PDB entry 9FB0 | electron microscopy, 3.00 A resolution | chains A and F of the 7 polymer chains in the assembly

[Chain A (and F)]
Protein: Large T antigen
From: Betapolyomavirus macacae
Notes: EC 3.6.4.-; chain F of this document is another copy of the same molecule, construct and numbering; everything in this record applies to it too
UniProtKB: P03070 (LT_SV40); residue numbers follow UniProt; this construct covers 266-627
Chain sequence (362 residues; row label = number of the first residue in the row):
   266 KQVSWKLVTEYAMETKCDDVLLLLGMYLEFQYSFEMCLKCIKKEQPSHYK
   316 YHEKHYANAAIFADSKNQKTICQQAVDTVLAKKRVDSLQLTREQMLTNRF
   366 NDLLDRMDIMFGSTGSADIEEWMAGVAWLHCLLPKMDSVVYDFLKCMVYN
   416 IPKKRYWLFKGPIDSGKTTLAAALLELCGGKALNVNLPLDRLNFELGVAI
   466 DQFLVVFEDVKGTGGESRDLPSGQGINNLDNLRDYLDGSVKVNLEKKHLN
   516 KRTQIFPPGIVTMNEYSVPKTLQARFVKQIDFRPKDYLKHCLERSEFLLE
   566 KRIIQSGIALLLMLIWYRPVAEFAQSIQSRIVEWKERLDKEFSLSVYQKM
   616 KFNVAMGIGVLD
Residues lining bound ligands: ATP (adenosine-5'-triphosphate): W393, L397, P427, I428, D429, S430, G431, K432, T433, T434, E473, R548, P549, K550, L553, L557
Curated features (UniProtKB/Swiss-Prot):
  - binding site (Zn(2+)): C302, C305, H313, H317
  - binding site (ATP): G426 to T433

[Chain A / chain F interface]
Contacting residue pairs (20; chain A residue first):
  W270(A) with K331(F)
  Q339(A) with S330(F), hydrogen bond (side chain-backbone); K331(F); Q333(F), hydrogen bond
  D342(A) with K334(F), salt bridge
  A346(A) with L286(F); G290(F)
  R349(A) with D284(F), salt bridge; L286(F)
  V350(A) with G290(F); M291(F); E294(F)
  Q354(A) with M291(F), hydrogen bond; K304(F), hydrogen bond
  P417(A) with E565(F); R567(F)
  G503(A) with R567(F), hydrogen bond (backbone-side chain)
  S504(A) with R567(F), hydrogen bond (backbone-side chain); Q570(F), hydrogen bond
  I520(A) with R567(F)
Other interface residues (no listed pair), chain A (19 interface residues in all): V268, T343, L345, I416, D502, V505, K516, T536
Other interface residues (no listed pair), chain F (22 interface residues in all): L287, L289, L293, Q310, N332, I428, A437, V463, L564

[In short]
Chain A and chain F form an interface of 19 and 22 residues respectively, with 7 hydrogen bonds and 2 salt
bridges. Polar contacts include D342(A)-K334(F), R349(A)-D284(F) and Q339(A)-S330(F). Chain A binds ATP.
Chain A and chain F are both Large T antigen (Betapolyomavirus macacae); the structure, Active SV40 LTAg
complex with DNA (3D variability component_002, frame_019), was determined by electron microscopy (same
publication as 9EVH, 9EVP, 9F3T, 9F3U, 9F5I, 9F73 and 14 further entries).
